Entry 2OTJ (X-ray diffraction, 2.90 A resolution); this record covers chains 0 and P of the 31 polymer chains in the assembly.

== Chain 0 ==
Molecule: 23S ribosomal RNA
Organism: Haloarcula marismortui
Sequence (2922 nucleotides; each row starts with the number of its first residue):
     2 UUGGCUACUA UGCCAGCUGG UGGAUUGCUC GGCUCAGGCG CUGAUGAAGG ACGUGCCAAG
    62 CUGCGAUAAG CCAUGGGGAG CCGCACGGAG GCGAAGAACC AUGGAUUUCC GAAUGAGAAU
   122 CUCUCUAACA AUUGCUUCGC GCAAUGAGGA ACCCCGAGAA CUGAAACAUC UCAGUAUCGG
   182 GAGGAACAGA AAACGCAAUG UGAUGUCGUU AGUAACCGCG AGUGAACGCG AUACAGCCCA
   242 AACCGAAGCC CUCACGGGCA AUGUGGUGUC AGGGCUACCU CUCAUCAGCC GACCGUCUCG
   302 ACGAAGUCUC UUGGAACAGA GCGUGAUACA GGGUGACAAC CCCGUACUCG AGACCAGUAC
   362 GACGUGCGGU AGUGCCAGAG UAGCGGGGGU UGGAUAUCCC UCGCGAAUAA CGCAGGCAUC
   422 GACUGCGAAG GCUAAACACA ACCUGAGACC GAUAGUGAAC AAGUAGUGUG AACGAACGCU
   482 GCAAAGUACC CUCAGAAGGG AGGCGAAAUA GAGCAUGAAA UCAGUUGGCG AUCGAGCGAC
   542 AGGGCAUACA AGGUCCCUCG ACGAAUGACC GACGCGCGAG CGUCCAGUAA GACUCACGGG
   602 AAGCCGAUGU UCUGUCGUAC GUUUUGAAAA ACGAGCCAGG GAGUGUGUCU GCAUGGCAAG
   662 UCUAACCGGA GUAUCCGGGG AGGCACAGGG AAACCGACAU GGCCGCAGGG CUUUGCCCGA
   722 GGGCCGCCGU CUUCAAGGGC GGGGAGCCAU GUGGACACGA CCCGAAUCCG GACGAUCUAC
   782 GCAUGGACAA GAUGAAGCGU GCCGAAAGGC ACGUGGAAGU CUGUUAGAGU UGGUGUCCUA
   842 CAAUACCCUC UCGUGAUCUA UGUGUAGGGG UGAAAGGCCC AUCGAGUCCG GCAACAGCUG
   902 GUUCCAAUCG AAACAUGUCG AAGCAUGACC UCCGCCGAGG UAGUCUGUGA GGUAGAGCGA
   962 CCGAUUGGUG UGUCCGCCUC CGAGAGGAGU CGGCACACCU GUCAAACUCC AAACUUACAG
  1022 ACGCCGUUUG ACGCGGGGAU UCCGGUGCGC GGGGUAAGCC UGUGUACCAG GAGGGGAACA
  1082 ACCCAGAGAU AGGUUAAGGU CCCCAAGUGU GGAUUAAGUG UAAUCCUCUG AAGGUGGUCU
  1142 CGAGCCCUAG ACAGCCGGGA GGUGAGCUUA GAAGCAGCUA CCCUCUAAGA AAAGCGUAAC
  1202 AGCUUACCGG CCGAGGUUUG AGGCGCCCAA AAUGAUCGGG ACUCAAAUCC ACCACCGAGA
  1262 CCUGUCCGUA CCACUCAUAC UGGUAAUCGA GUAGAUUGGC GCUCUAAUUG GAUGGAAGUA
  1322 GGGGUGAAAA CUCCUAUGGA CCGAUUAGUG ACGAAAAUCC UGGCCAUAGU AGCAGCGAUA
  1382 GUCGGGUGAG AACCCCGACG GCCUAAUGGA UAAGGGUUCC UCAGCACUGC UGAUCAGCUG
  1442 AGGGUUAGCC GGUCCUAAGU CAUACCGCAA CUCGACUAUG ACGAAAUGGG AAACGGGUUA
  1502 AUAUUCCCGU GCCACUAUGC AGUGAAAGUU GACGCCCUGG GGUCGAUCAC GCUGGGCAUU
  1562 CGCCCAGUCG AACCGUCCAA CUCCGUGGAA GCCGUAAUGG CAGGAAGCGG ACGAACGGCG
  1622 GCAUAGGGAA ACGUGAUUCA ACCUGGGGCC CAUGAAAAGA CGAGCAUAGU GUCCGUACCG
  1682 AGAACCGACA CAGGUGUCCA UGGCGGCGAA AGCCAAGGCC UGUCGGGAGC AACCAACGUU
  1742 AGGGAAUUCG GCAAGUUAGU CCCGUACCUU CGGAAGAAGG GAUGCCUGCU CCGGAACGGA
  1802 GCAGGUCGCA GUGACUCGGA AGCUCGGACU GUCUAGUAAC AACAUAGGUG ACCGCAAAUC
  1862 CGCAAGGACU CGUACGGUCA CUGAAUCCUG CCCAGUGCAG GUAUCUGAAC ACCUCGUACA
  1922 AGAGGACGAA GGACCUGUCA ACGGCGGGGG UAACUAUGAC CCUCUUAAGG UAGCGUAGUA
  1982 CCUUGCCGCA UCAGUAGCGG CUUGCAUGAA UGGAUUAACC AGAGCUUCAC UGUCCCAACG
  2042 UUGGGCCCGG UGAACUGUAC AUUCCAGUGC GGAGUCUGGA GACACCCAGG GGGAAGCGAA
  2102 GACCCUAUGG AGCUUUACUG CAGGCUGUCG CUGAGACGUG GUCGCCGAUG UGCAGCAUAG
  2162 GUAGGAGACA CUACACAGGU ACCCGCGCUA GCGGGCCACC GAGUCAACAG UGAAAUACUA
  2222 CCCGUCGGUG ACUGCGACUC UCACUCCGGG AGGAGGACAC CGAUAGCCGG GCAGUUUGAC
  2282 UGGGGCGGUA CGCGCUCGAA AAGAUAUCGA GCGCGCCCUA UGGCUAUCUC AGCCGGGACA
  2342 GAGACCCGGC GAAGAGUGCA AGAGCAAAAG AUAGCUUGAC AGUGUUCUUC CCAACGAGGA
  2402 ACGCUGACGC GAAAGCGUGG UCUAGCGAAC CAAUUAGCCU GCUUGAUGCG GGCAAUUGAU
  2462 GACAGAAAAG CUACCCUAGG GAUAACAGAG UCGUCACUCG CAAGAGCACA UAUCGACCGA
  2522 GUGGCUUGCU ACCUCGAUGU CGGUUCCCUC CAUCCUGCCC GUGCAGAAGC GGGCAAGGGU
  2582 GAGGUUGUUC GCCUAUUAAA GGAGGUCGUG AGCUGGGUUU AGACCGUCGU GAGACAGGUC
  2642 GGCUGCUAUC UACUGGGUGU GUAAUGGUGU CUGACAAGAA CGACCGUAUA GUACGAGAGG
  2702 AACUACGGUU GGUGGCCACU GGUGUACCGG UUGUUCGAGA GAGCACGUGC CGGGUAGCCA
  2762 CGCCACACGG GGUAAGAGCU GAACGCAUCU AAGCUCGAAA CCCACUUGGA AAAGAGACAC
  2822 CGCCGAGGUC CCGCGUACAA GACGCGGUCG AUAGACUCGG GGUGUGCGCG UCGAGGUAAC
  2882 GAGACGUUAA GCCCACGAGC ACUAACAGAC CAAAGCCAUC AU
Unresolved in the structure: 2-9, 126-127, 715, 971-998, 1560, 1952-1963, 2137-2236, 2339-2343, 2665-2666, 2915-2923
Modified residues: 1MA (6-hydro-1-methyladenosine-5'-monophosphate) at position 628, OMU (o2'-methyluridine 5'-monophosphate) at position 2587, OMG (o2'-methylguanosine-5'-monophosphate) at position 2588, UR3 (3-methyluridine-5'-monophoshate) at position 2619, PSU (pseudouridine-5'-monophosphate) at position 2621
Sequence notes: conflict C560 (U3155 in 3377779); modified residue (628, 2587-2588, 2619, 2621)
Bound ions: Mg2+ site 1 near G28 (its only coordinating residue here); Na+ site 1: C40, G41; Na+ site 2: G56, A59, G61; Na+ site 3: G66, U107, U108; Mg2+ site 2 near U115 (its only coordinating residue here); Na+ site 4: C141, G142; Na+ site 5 near U146 (its only coordinating residue here); Mg2+ site 3: C162, U2276; K+ site 1: U163, U172; Mg2+ site 4: A165, A167, C168; Na+ site 6: A165, A166, A167; Mg2+ site 5 near A166 (its only coordinating residue here); 64 more Na+ sites not listed; 78 more Mg2+ sites not listed; 1 more K+ sites not listed
Residues lining bound ligands: 13-deoxytedanolide (13T): A2430, C2431, C2432, G2459, A2460
What the authors report for this chain:
  - binding site for 13-deoxytedanolide: C2431, G2459, A2460

== Chain P ==
Name: 50S ribosomal protein L19e
Organism: Haloarcula marismortui
Reference sequence: P14119 (RL19_HALMA); residues 0-148 here correspond to UniProt positions 1-149 (UniProt number = residue number + 1)
Chain sequence (149 residues; numbered 0 to 148; the number before each row is that of its first residue; numbering starts at 0):
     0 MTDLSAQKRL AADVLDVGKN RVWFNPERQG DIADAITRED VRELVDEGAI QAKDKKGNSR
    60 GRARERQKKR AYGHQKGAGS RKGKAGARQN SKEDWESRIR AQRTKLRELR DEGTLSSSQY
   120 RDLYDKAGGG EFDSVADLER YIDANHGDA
Unresolved in the structure: 0, 144-148

== Chain 0 / chain P interface ==
Contacting residue pairs - 178 pairs, chain 0 then chain P:
  G792(0) / Ala-86(P)  sugar contact
  A793(0) / Lys-83(P)  sugar contact
  A793(0) / Gly-85(P)  hydrogen bond to the phosphate
  A793(0) / Ala-86(P)  hydrogen bond to the phosphate
  G800(0) / Gly-127(P)  sugar contact
  G800(0) / Gly-128(P)  hydrogen bond to the base
  U801(0) / Asp-124(P)  sugar contact
  U801(0) / Lys-125(P)  phosphate contact
  U801(0) / Gly-128(P)  sugar contact
  U801(0) / Glu-130(P)  hydrogen bond to the sugar
  G802(0) / Lys-125(P)  phosphate contact
  G802(0) / Glu-130(P)  sugar contact
  G814(0) / Trp-94(P)  sugar contact
  U815(0) / Trp-94(P)  sugar contact
  G816(0) / Lys-91(P)  salt bridge to the phosphate
  G817(0) / Lys-91(P)  salt bridge to the phosphate
  G1386(0) / Gln-28(P)  hydrogen bond to the base
  G1387(0) / Thr-1(P)  hydrogen bond to the sugar
  G1387(0) / Gln-28(P)  hydrogen bond to the sugar
  U1388(0) / Thr-1(P)  hydrogen bond to the sugar
  C1395(0) / Asp-2(P)  sugar contact
  C1396(0) / Thr-1(P)  hydrogen bond to the sugar
  C1396(0) / Asp-2(P)  sugar contact
  C1396(0) / Leu-3(P)  hydrogen bond to the sugar
  C1396(0) / Ser-4(P)  phosphate contact
  C1397(0) / Leu-3(P)  sugar contact
  C1397(0) / Lys-7(P)  salt bridge to the phosphate
  C1397(0) / Phe-23(P)  hydrogen bond to the sugar
  C1397(0) / Pro-25(P)  sugar contact
  C1397(0) / Gln-28(P)  sugar contact
  G1398(0) / Lys-7(P)  salt bridge to the phosphate
  G1398(0) / Val-21(P)  phosphate contact
  G1398(0) / Trp-22(P)  hydrogen bond to the phosphate
  G1398(0) / Phe-23(P)  hydrogen bond to the phosphate
  G1398(0) / Pro-25(P)  sugar contact
  A1399(0) / Trp-22(P)  phosphate contact
  A1399(0) / Lys-52(P)  salt bridge to the phosphate
  U1422(0) / Ala-5(P)  phosphate contact
  U1499(0) / Arg-41(P)  salt bridge to the phosphate
  U1500(0) / Arg-37(P)  phosphate contact
  U1500(0) / Arg-41(P)  salt bridge to the phosphate
  A1501(0) / Arg-8(P)  hydrogen bond to the phosphate
  A1501(0) / Leu-9(P)  phosphate contact
  A1501(0) / Thr-36(P)  phosphate contact
  A1501(0) / Arg-37(P)  hydrogen bond to the phosphate
  A1502(0) / Arg-8(P)  salt bridge to the phosphate
  A1502(0) / Leu-9(P)  phosphate contact
  A1502(0) / Arg-37(P)  salt bridge to the phosphate
  U1539(0) / Lys-91(P)  sugar contact
  G1540(0) / Glu-95(P)  sugar contact
  G1540(0) / Arg-99(P)  hydrogen bond to the phosphate
  G1541(0) / Arg-99(P)  salt bridge to the phosphate
  U1548(0) / Arg-59(P)  hydrogen bond to the phosphate
  C1549(0) / Arg-59(P)  salt bridge to the phosphate
  C1549(0) / Arg-63(P)  salt bridge to the phosphate
  G1556(0) / Asp-53(P)  sugar contact
  C1565(0) / Ser-58(P)  hydrogen bond to the sugar
  C1565(0) / Arg-59(P)  phosphate contact
  C1565(0) / Gly-60(P)  phosphate contact
  C1565(0) / Arg-63(P)  salt bridge to the phosphate
  C1566(0) / Gly-56(P)  phosphate contact
  C1566(0) / Asn-57(P)  phosphate contact
  C1566(0) / Ser-58(P)  phosphate contact
  C1566(0) / Arg-59(P)  hydrogen bond to the phosphate
  C1566(0) / Arg-63(P)  salt bridge to the phosphate
  A1567(0) / Gly-56(P)  phosphate contact
  C1593(0) / Ser-116(P)  sugar contact
  C1593(0) / Ser-117(P)  phosphate contact
  C1593(0) / Arg-120(P)  base contact
  C1594(0) / Arg-109(P)  salt bridge to the phosphate
  C1594(0) / Ser-116(P)  phosphate contact
  C1594(0) / Tyr-119(P)  phosphate contact
  C1594(0) / Arg-120(P)  salt bridge to the phosphate
  G1595(0) / Arg-109(P)  salt bridge to the phosphate
  G1595(0) / Tyr-119(P)  hydrogen bond to the phosphate
  G1595(0) / Arg-120(P)  salt bridge to the phosphate
  G1595(0) / Tyr-123(P)  base contact
  G1595(0) / Asp-124(P)  base contact
  U1596(0) / Arg-102(P)  hydrogen bond to the base
  U1596(0) / Tyr-123(P)  hydrogen bond to the phosphate
  A1597(0) / Lys-91(P)  hydrogen bond to the base
  A1597(0) / Trp-94(P)  hydrogen bond to the sugar
  A1597(0) / Glu-95(P)  sugar contact
  A1597(0) / Ile-98(P)  sugar contact
  A1597(0) / Arg-99(P)  salt bridge to the phosphate
  A1597(0) / Arg-102(P)  salt bridge to the phosphate
  A1598(0) / Trp-94(P)  phosphate contact
  A1598(0) / Arg-102(P)  salt bridge to the phosphate
  G1703(0) / Asn-57(P)  base contact
  G1704(0) / Asn-57(P)  hydrogen bond to the base
  G1704(0) / Arg-59(P)  hydrogen bond to the phosphate
  C1705(0) / Arg-59(P)  salt bridge to the phosphate
  C1705(0) / Arg-65(P)  hydrogen bond to the phosphate
  G1706(0) / Arg-65(P)  salt bridge to the phosphate
  G1706(0) / Arg-69(P)  salt bridge to the phosphate
  G1707(0) / Arg-69(P)  salt bridge to the phosphate
  G1707(0) / Lys-81(P)  phosphate contact
  G1707(0) / Gly-82(P)  phosphate contact
  C1708(0) / Arg-80(P)  phosphate contact
  C1708(0) / Lys-81(P)  hydrogen bond to the phosphate
  C1708(0) / Gly-82(P)  hydrogen bond to the phosphate
  C1708(0) / Ala-86(P)  sugar contact
  C1708(0) / Arg-87(P)  salt bridge to the phosphate
  C1715(0) / Lys-55(P)  hydrogen bond to the sugar
  C1715(0) / Asn-57(P)  hydrogen bond to the base
  A1716(0) / Lys-55(P)  salt bridge to the phosphate
  A1716(0) / Gly-56(P)  sugar contact
  A1716(0) / Asn-57(P)  sugar contact
  A1717(0) / Lys-54(P)  sugar contact
  A1717(0) / Lys-55(P)  hydrogen bond to the phosphate
  G1718(0) / Gly-17(P)  hydrogen bond to the phosphate
  G1718(0) / Arg-20(P)  salt bridge to the phosphate
  G1719(0) / Gly-17(P)  phosphate contact
  G1719(0) / Lys-18(P)  hydrogen bond to the phosphate
  G1719(0) / Asn-19(P)  hydrogen bond to the phosphate
  C1720(0) / Asn-19(P)  hydrogen bond to the phosphate
  G1760(0) / Ala-77(P)  hydrogen bond to the base
  G1760(0) / Gly-78(P)  base contact
  G1760(0) / Arg-80(P)  hydrogen bond to the base
  G1760(0) / Lys-81(P)  hydrogen bond to the sugar
  U1761(0) / Ala-77(P)  base contact
  U1761(0) / Arg-80(P)  sugar contact
  U1761(0) / Lys-81(P)  sugar contact
  U1761(0) / Gly-82(P)  sugar contact
  U1761(0) / Lys-83(P)  sugar contact
  U1761(0) / Ala-84(P)  phosphate contact
  C1762(0) / Lys-83(P)  salt bridge to the phosphate
  C1762(0) / Ala-84(P)  hydrogen bond to the phosphate
  U1784(0) / Ala-77(P)  sugar contact
  U1784(0) / Gly-78(P)  hydrogen bond to the phosphate
  G1785(0) / Gly-76(P)  hydrogen bond to the phosphate
  G1785(0) / Ala-77(P)  phosphate contact
  G1785(0) / Gly-78(P)  hydrogen bond to the phosphate
  G1785(0) / Ser-79(P)  phosphate contact
  C1786(0) / Gln-74(P)  phosphate contact
  C1787(0) / Lys-68(P)  phosphate contact
  C1787(0) / Gln-74(P)  hydrogen bond to the phosphate
  U1788(0) / Lys-68(P)  phosphate contact
  U1788(0) / His-73(P)  hydrogen bond to the base
  G1789(0) / Tyr-71(P)  hydrogen bond to the base
  G1789(0) / His-73(P)  hydrogen bond to the base
  C1790(0) / Tyr-71(P)  hydrogen bond to the phosphate
  C1790(0) / His-73(P)  base contact
  C1793(0) / Arg-97(P)  sugar contact
  C1793(0) / Ser-133(P)  phosphate contact
  C1793(0) / Ala-135(P)  phosphate contact
  G1794(0) / Ser-96(P)  hydrogen bond to the sugar
  G1794(0) / Ala-100(P)  phosphate contact
  G1794(0) / Ser-133(P)  phosphate contact
  G1794(0) / Val-134(P)  hydrogen bond to the phosphate
  G1795(0) / Ala-100(P)  phosphate contact
  A1796(0) / Ser-96(P)  base contact
  C1798(0) / Gln-66(P)  hydrogen bond to the sugar
  C1798(0) / Ala-70(P)  phosphate contact
  G1799(0) / Arg-87(P)  sugar contact
  G1799(0) / Gln-88(P)  base contact
  G1800(0) / Lys-75(P)  salt bridge to the phosphate
  G1800(0) / Arg-87(P)  salt bridge to the phosphate
  G1800(0) / Gln-88(P)  hydrogen bond to the sugar
  A1801(0) / Arg-80(P)  salt bridge to the phosphate
  A1801(0) / Arg-87(P)  salt bridge to the phosphate
  G1802(0) / Gly-72(P)  base contact
  G1802(0) / Arg-80(P)  salt bridge to the phosphate
  U1813(0) / Gly-78(P)  sugar contact
  U1813(0) / Lys-81(P)  sugar contact
  U1817(0) / Lys-81(P)  hydrogen bond to the base
  U2735(0) / Arg-65(P)  salt bridge to the phosphate
  U2736(0) / Lys-55(P)  hydrogen bond to the sugar
  U2736(0) / Asn-57(P)  sugar contact
  U2736(0) / Arg-61(P)  salt bridge to the phosphate
  C2737(0) / Lys-55(P)  sugar contact
  C2737(0) / Gly-56(P)  phosphate contact
  C2737(0) / Asn-57(P)  phosphate contact
  C2737(0) / Ser-58(P)  hydrogen bond to the phosphate
  C2737(0) / Arg-61(P)  salt bridge to the phosphate
  G2738(0) / Ser-58(P)  sugar contact
  G2738(0) / Arg-61(P)  phosphate contact
  A2739(0) / Arg-61(P)  salt bridge to the phosphate
Interface residues without a listed pair, chain 0 (79 interface residues in all): C813, C1421, C1436, A1783
Interface residues without a listed pair, chain P (85 interface residues in all): Val-16, Asn-24, Ile-35, Glu-38, Ala-62, Asp-93, Arg-106, Gly-129

== Overview ==
Chain 0 and chain P form an interface of 79 and 85 residues respectively, with 55 hydrogen bonds and 38 salt
bridges. Polar pairs include G800(0)/Gly-128(P), G1386(0)/Gln-28(P) and U1596(0)/Arg-102(P). Bound to chain 0:
13-deoxytedanolide. C40(0) and G41(0) coordinate Na+ site 1. From the paper: a binding site for
13-deoxytedanolide at C2431(0), G2459(0) and A2460(0).
Chain 0 is 23S ribosomal RNA and chain P is 50S ribosomal protein L19e, both from Haloarcula marismortui; the
structure, 13-deoxytedanolide bound to the large subunit of Haloarcula marismortui, was determined by X-ray
diffraction together with 2OTL from the same study.
